4U8Y - chains A and D of the 5 polymer chains in the assembly; structure by X-ray diffraction, 2.10 A resolution.

[Chain A]
Name: Multidrug efflux pump subunit AcrB
From: Escherichia coli
Reference sequence: P31224 (ACRB_ECOLI); residues 1-1049 here = UniProt positions 1-1049
Amino-acid sequence (1057 residues; row label = number of the first residue in the row):
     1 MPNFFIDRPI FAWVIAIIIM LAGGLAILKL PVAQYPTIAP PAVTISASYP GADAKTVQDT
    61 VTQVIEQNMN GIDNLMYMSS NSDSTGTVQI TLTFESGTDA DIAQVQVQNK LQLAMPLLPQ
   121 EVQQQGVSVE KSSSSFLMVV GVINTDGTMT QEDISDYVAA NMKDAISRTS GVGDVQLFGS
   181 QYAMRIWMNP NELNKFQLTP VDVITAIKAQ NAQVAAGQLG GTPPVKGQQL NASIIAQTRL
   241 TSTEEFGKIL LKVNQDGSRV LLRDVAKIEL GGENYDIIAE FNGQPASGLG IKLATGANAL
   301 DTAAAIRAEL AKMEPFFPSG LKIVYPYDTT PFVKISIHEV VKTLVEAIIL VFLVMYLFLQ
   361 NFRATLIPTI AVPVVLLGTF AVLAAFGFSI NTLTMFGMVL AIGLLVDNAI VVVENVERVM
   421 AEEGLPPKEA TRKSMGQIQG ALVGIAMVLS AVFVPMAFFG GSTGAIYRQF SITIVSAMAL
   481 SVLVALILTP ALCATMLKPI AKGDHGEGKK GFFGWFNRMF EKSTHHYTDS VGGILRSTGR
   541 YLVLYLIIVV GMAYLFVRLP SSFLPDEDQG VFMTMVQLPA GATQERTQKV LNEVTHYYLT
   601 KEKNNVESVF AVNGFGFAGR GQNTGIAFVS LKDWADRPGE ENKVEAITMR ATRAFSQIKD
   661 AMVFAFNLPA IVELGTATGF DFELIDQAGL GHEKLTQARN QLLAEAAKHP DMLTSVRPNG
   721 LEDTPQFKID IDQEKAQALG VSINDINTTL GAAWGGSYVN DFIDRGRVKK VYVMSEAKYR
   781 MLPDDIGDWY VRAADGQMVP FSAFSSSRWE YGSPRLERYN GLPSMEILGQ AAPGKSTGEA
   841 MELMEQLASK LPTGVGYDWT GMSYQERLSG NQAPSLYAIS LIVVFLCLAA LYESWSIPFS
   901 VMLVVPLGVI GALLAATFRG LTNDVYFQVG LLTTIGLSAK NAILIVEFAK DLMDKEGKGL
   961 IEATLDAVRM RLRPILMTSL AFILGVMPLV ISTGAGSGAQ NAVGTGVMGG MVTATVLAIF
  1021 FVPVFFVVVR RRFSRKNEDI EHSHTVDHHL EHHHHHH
Unresolved in the structure: 1045-1057
Sequence notes: engineered mutation N408 (Asp in P31224); expression tag (1050-1057)
UniProt features mapped onto this chain:
  - mutagenesis: H526 (H526Y: Partially restores chloramphenicol resistance to an AcrZ G30R mutant)

[Chain D]
Name: DARPin
From: synthetic construct
Notes: antibody fragment or engineered binder
Amino-acid sequence (169 residues; numbered 1 to 169; the number before each row is that of its first residue):
     1 MRGSHHHHHH GSDLGKKLLE AARAGRDDEV RILMANGADV NAADVVGWTP LHLAAYWGHL
    61 EIVEVLLKNG ADVNAYDTLG STPLHLAAHF GHLEIVEVLL KNGADVNAKD DNGITPLHLA
   121 ANRGHLEIVE VLLKYGADVN AQDKFGKTAF DISINNGNED LAEILQKLN
Unresolved in the structure: 1-10, 167-169

[Chain A / chain D interface]
Residue-residue contacts (10; chain A residue first):
  Q229(A) - V45(D)
  E244(A) - N156(D)
  K248(A) - N155(D)
  K248(A) - N156(D)  hydrogen bond
  R259(A) - K147(D)
  L261(A) - N155(D)
  R263(A) - I154(D)  hydrogen bond (side chain-backbone)
  R263(A) - N155(D)  hydrogen bond (side chain-backbone)
  R263(A) - N156(D)
  R263(A) - G157(D)
Also at the interface, not in a pair above, chain A (7 interface residues in all): L230
Also at the interface, not in a pair above, chain D (8 interface residues in all): V46, N122

[In short]
The interface between chain A and chain D involves 7 residues on one side and 8 on the other; the contacts
include 3 hydrogen bonds. Polar pairs include K248(A)-N156(D), R263(A)-I154(D) and R263(A)-N155(D). UniProt
lists one mutagenesis site on chain A.
Here chain A is Multidrug efflux pump subunit AcrB (Escherichia coli) and chain D is DARPin (synthetic
construct). Entry 4U8Y (Coupling of remote alternating-access transport mechanisms for protons and substrates
in the multidrug efflux pump AcrB) was determined by X-ray diffraction together with 4U96, 4U8V and 4U95 from
the same study.
